4V9G - chains A5 and A6 of the 64 polymer chains in the assembly; structure by X-ray diffraction, 7.78 A resolution (low resolution: residue-level contacts below are approximate; hydrogen-bond / salt-bridge calls are withheld).

== Chain A5 ==
Molecule: Light-harvesting protein B-875 alpha chain
From: Rhodobacter sphaeroides
Reference sequence: P0C0X9 (LHA1_RHOSH); numbering as in UniProt (aligned over 1-58)
Amino-acid sequence (58 residues; row label = number of the first residue in the row):
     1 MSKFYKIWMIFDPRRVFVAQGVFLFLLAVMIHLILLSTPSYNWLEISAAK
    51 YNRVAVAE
Unresolved in the structure: 1-7, 50-58
Residues lining bound ligands:
  - bacteriochlorophyll a (BCL), molecule 1: Leu24, Ala28, His32, Leu35, Leu36, Trp43
  - bacteriochlorophyll a (BCL), molecule 2: Leu27, Ala28, Ile31, Leu35
Swiss-Prot annotation at these positions:
  - binding site (a bacteriochlorophyll): His32
  - modified residue: Met1 (N-formylmethionine)

== Chain A6 ==
Molecule: Light-harvesting protein B-875 beta chain
From: Rhodobacter sphaeroides
Reference sequence: Q3J1A3 (LHB1_RHOS4); residues 0-48 here correspond to UniProt positions 1-49 (UniProt number = residue number + 1)
Amino-acid sequence (49 residues; row label = number of the first residue in the row; numbering starts at 0):
     0 MADKSDLGYTGLTDEQAQELHSVYMSGLWLFSAVAIVAHLAVYIWRPWF
Unresolved in the structure: 0
Residues lining bound ligands:
  - bacteriochlorophyll a (BCL), molecule 1: Phe30, Val33, Ala34, Ala37, His38, Val41, Trp44
  - bacteriochlorophyll a (BCL), molecule 2: Phe30, Ser31, Ala34, Ile35, His38, Val41, Tyr42, Pro46
Swiss-Prot annotation at these positions:
  - binding site (a bacteriochlorophyll): His20, His38

== Chain A5 / chain A6 interface ==
Pairs across the interface (19):
  Trp8(A5) - Thr9(A6)
  Trp8(A5) - Gly10(A6)
  Trp8(A5) - Leu11(A6)
  Trp8(A5) - Gln15(A6)
  Trp8(A5) - Leu19(A6)
  Met9(A5) - Leu6(A6)
  Met9(A5) - Gly7(A6)
  Met9(A5) - Thr9(A6)
  Met9(A5) - Gly10(A6)
  Met9(A5) - Gln15(A6)
  Ile10(A5) - Leu19(A6)
  Ile10(A5) - Tyr23(A6)
  Asp12(A5) - Glu18(A6)
  Asp12(A5) - Leu19(A6)
  Leu24(A5) - Phe30(A6)
  Tyr41(A5) - Arg45(A6)
  Tyr41(A5) - Pro46(A6)
  Tyr41(A5) - Phe48(A6)
  Trp43(A5) - Arg45(A6)
Other interface residues (no listed pair), chain A6 (14 interface residues in all): Trp44

== Summary ==
The interface between chain A5 and chain A6 involves 7 residues on one side and 14 on the other.
Bacteriochlorophyll a is bound between chain A5 and chain A6.
Here chain A5 is Light-harvesting protein B-875 alpha chain and chain A6 is Light-harvesting protein B-875
beta chain, both from Rhodobacter sphaeroides. Entry 4V9G (RC-LH1-PufX dimer complex from Rhodobacter
sphaeroides) was determined by X-ray diffraction.
